7X54 - chains D and E of the 5 polymer chains in the assembly; structure by electron microscopy, 3.90 A resolution.

Chain D (and E):
Protein: ParM/StbA family protein
From: Clostridium botulinum Bf
Notes: chain E of this document is another copy of the same molecule, construct and numbering; everything in this record applies to it too
UniProtKB: A0A6B3ZKE5 (A0A6B3ZKE5_CLOBO); numbering as in UniProt (aligned over 1-285)
Sequence (285 residues; numbered 1 to 285; the number before each row is that of its first residue):
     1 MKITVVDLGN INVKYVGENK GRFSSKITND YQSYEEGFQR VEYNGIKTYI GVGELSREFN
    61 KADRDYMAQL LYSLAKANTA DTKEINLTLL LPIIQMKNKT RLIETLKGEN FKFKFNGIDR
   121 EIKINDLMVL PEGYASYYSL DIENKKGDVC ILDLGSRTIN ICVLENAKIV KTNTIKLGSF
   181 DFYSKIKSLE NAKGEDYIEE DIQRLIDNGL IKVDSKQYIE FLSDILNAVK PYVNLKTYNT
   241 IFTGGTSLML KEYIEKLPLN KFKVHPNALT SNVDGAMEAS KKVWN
Small-molecule neighbours: ADP (adenosine-5'-diphosphate): Asp7, Gly9, Asn10, Ile11, Asn12, Lys14, Glu132, Gly155, Ser156, Thr158, Ser179, Tyr183, Gln203, Gly244, Gly245, Thr246, Met249, Leu269

Interface between chain D and chain E:
Contacting residue pairs - 25 pairs, chain D then chain E:
  Phe59(D) with Asn191(E); Gly194(E); Glu195(E)
  Asn60(D) with Gly194(E), hydrogen bond (side chain-backbone)
  Ile94(D) with Ser188(E); Ala192(E)
  Gln95(D) with Asn191(E), hydrogen bond (side chain-backbone); Ala192(E)
  Asn98(D) with Ala192(E); Lys193(E), hydrogen bond (side chain-backbone)
  Thr174(D) with Lys187(E), hydrogen bond (backbone-side chain); Asn191(E)
  Ile175(D) with Lys187(E)
  Lys176(D) with Asp196(E)
  Lys185(D) with Asp30(E), salt bridge
  Leu189(D) with Tyr31(E), hydrophobic
  Asp224(D) with Glu54(E)
  Asn227(D) with Ser56(E); Arg57(E), hydrogen bond; Glu58(E)
  Ala228(D) with Arg57(E)
  Lys230(D) with Glu58(E)
  Pro231(D) with Phe180(E), hydrophobic
  Tyr232(D) with Ser184(E), hydrogen bond; Glu199(E)
Interface residues without a listed pair, chain D (20 interface residues in all): Asn173, Ser188, Ala192, Glu220
Interface residues without a listed pair, chain E (18 interface residues in all): Ile198

Summary:
20 residues of chain D face 18 of chain E across their interface; the contacts include 6 hydrogen bonds and 1
salt bridge. Polar contacts include Lys185(D)-Asp30(E), Asn60(D)-Gly194(E) and Gln95(D)-Asn191(E). Bound to
chain D: ADP.
Chain D and chain E are both ParM/StbA family protein (Clostridium botulinum Bf); the structure, A Cbc-ParM
filament with ADP, was determined by electron microscopy (same publication as 8X1I, 7X55, 7X56 and 7X59).
